PDB entry 8XIK | electron microscopy, 3.55 A resolution | chain A

# Chain A
Molecule: GPI-anchored wall transfer protein 1
From: Saccharomyces cerevisiae
Notes: EC 2.3.-.-
Reference sequence: P47026 (GWT1_YEAST); numbering as in UniProt (aligned over 1-490)
Chain sequence (490 residues; numbered 1 to 490; the number before each row is that of its first residue):
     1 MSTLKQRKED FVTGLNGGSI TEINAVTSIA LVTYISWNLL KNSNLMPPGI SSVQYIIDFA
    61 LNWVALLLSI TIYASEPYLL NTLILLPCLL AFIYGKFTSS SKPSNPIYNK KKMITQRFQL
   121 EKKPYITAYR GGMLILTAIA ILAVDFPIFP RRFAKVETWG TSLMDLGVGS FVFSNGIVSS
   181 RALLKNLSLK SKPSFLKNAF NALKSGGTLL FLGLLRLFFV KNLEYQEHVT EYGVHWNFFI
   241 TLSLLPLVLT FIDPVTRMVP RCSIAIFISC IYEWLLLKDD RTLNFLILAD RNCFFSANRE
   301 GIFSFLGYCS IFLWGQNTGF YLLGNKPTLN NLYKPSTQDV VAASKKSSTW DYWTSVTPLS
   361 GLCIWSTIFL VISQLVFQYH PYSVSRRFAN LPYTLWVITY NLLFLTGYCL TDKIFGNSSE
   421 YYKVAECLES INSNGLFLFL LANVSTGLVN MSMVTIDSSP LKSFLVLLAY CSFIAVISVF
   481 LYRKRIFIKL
Not modelled in the structure: 1-13, 101-106, 420-422
Residues lining bound ligands: A1LVI (3-[3-[[4-(pyridin-2-yloxymethyl)phenyl]methyl]-1,2-oxazol-5-yl]pyridin-2-amine): Thr27, Ala30, Tyr129, Met133, Leu136, Thr137, Ile141, Leu163, Met164, Gly167, Val168, Ser170, Phe171, Tyr400, Phe404, Tyr408
UniProt features mapped onto this chain:
  - mutagenesis: Lys8 (K8E: In gwt1-10; impairs the transport of detergent-resistant microdomain-associated membrane proteins TAT2 and FUR4), Trp63 to Val64 (In gwt1-20; temperature sensitive mutant that induces a delay in export of GPI-anchored proteins), Gly132 (G132R: Resistant to the drug 1-[4-butylbenzyl]isoquinoline (BIQ)), Leu209 (L209P: In gwt1-28; temperature sensitive mutant that induces a delay in export of GPI-anchored proteins; when associated with D-259), Val259 (V259D: In gwt1-28; temperature sensitive mutant that induces a delay in export of GPI-anchored proteins; when associated with P-209), Asn330 (N330S: In gwt1-16; temperature sensitive mutant that induces a delay in export of GPI-anchored proteins; when associated with P-362 and A-479), Leu362 (L362P: In gwt1-16; temperature sensitive mutant that induces a delay in export of GPI-anchored proteins; when associated with S-330 and A-479), Val397 (V397I: Resistant to the drug 1-[4-butylbenzyl]isoquinoline (BIQ)), Val479 (V479A: In gwt1-16; temperature sensitive mutant that induces a delay in export of GPI-anchored proteins; when associated with S-330 and P-362)

# Summary
Chain A binds compound A1LVI. UniProt lists 10 mutagenesis sites.
Chain A is GPI-anchored wall transfer protein 1 (Saccharomyces cerevisiae); the structure, Structure of
acyltransferase GWT1 in complex with manogepix(APX001A), was determined by electron microscopy, deposited
together with 8XIJ.
